Entry 6BM2 (X-ray diffraction, 3.40 A resolution); this record covers chains B and J of the 12 polymer chains in the assembly.

# Chain B
Protein: DNA-directed RNA polymerase II subunit RPB2
Organism: Saccharomyces cerevisiae (strain ATCC 204508 / S288c)
Notes: EC 2.7.7.6
UniProtKB: P08518 (RPB2_YEAST); residue numbers follow UniProt; this construct covers 1-1224
Sequence (1224 residues; numbered 1 to 1224; the number before each row is that of its first residue):
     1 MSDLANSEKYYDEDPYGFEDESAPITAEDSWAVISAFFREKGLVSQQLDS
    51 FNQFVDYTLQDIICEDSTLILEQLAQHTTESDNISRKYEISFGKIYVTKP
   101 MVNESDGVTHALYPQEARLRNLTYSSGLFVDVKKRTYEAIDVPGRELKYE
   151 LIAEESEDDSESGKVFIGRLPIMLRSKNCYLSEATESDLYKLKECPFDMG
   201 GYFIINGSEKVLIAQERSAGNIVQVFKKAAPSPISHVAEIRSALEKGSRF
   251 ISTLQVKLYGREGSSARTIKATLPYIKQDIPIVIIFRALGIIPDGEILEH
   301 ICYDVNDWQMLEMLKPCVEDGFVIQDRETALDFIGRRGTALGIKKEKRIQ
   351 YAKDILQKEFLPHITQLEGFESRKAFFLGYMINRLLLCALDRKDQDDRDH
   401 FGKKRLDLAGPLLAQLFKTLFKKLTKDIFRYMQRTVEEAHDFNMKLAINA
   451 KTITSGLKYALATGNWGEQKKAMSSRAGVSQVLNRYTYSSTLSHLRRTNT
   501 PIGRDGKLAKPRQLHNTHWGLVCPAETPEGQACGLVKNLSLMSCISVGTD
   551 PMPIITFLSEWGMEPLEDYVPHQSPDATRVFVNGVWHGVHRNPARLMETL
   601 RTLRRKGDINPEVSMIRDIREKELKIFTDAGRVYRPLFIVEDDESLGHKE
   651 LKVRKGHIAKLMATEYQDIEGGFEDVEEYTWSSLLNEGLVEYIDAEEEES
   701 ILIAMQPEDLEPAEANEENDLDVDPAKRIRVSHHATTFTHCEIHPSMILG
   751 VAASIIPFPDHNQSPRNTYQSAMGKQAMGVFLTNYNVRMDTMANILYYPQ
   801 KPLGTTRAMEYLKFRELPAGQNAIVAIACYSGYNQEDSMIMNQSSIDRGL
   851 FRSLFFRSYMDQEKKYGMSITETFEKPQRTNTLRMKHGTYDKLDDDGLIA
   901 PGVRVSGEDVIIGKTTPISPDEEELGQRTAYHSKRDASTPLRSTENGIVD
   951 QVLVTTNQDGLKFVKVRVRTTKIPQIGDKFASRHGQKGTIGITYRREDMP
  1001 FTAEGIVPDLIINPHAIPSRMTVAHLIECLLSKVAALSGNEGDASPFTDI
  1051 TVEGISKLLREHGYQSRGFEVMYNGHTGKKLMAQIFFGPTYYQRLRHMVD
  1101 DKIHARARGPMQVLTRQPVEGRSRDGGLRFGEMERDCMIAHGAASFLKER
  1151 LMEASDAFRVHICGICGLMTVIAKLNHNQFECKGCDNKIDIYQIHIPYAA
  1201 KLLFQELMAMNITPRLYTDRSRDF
Not modelled in the structure: 1-19, 71-88, 135-163, 244-250, 339-344, 436-445, 503-508, 669-677, 713-721, 919-928, 1221-1224
Bound ions: Zn2+: Cys1163, Cys1166

# Chain J
Protein: DNA-directed RNA polymerases I, II, and III subunit RPABC5
Organism: Saccharomyces cerevisiae (strain ATCC 204508 / S288c)
UniProtKB: P22139 (RPAB5_YEAST); numbering as in UniProt (aligned over 1-70)
Sequence (70 residues; numbered 1 to 70; the number before each row is that of its first residue):
     1 MIVPVRCFSCGKVVGDKWESYLNLLQEDELDEGTALSRLGLKRYCCRRMI
    51 LTHVDLIEKFLRYNPLEKRD
Not modelled in the structure: 66-70
Bound ions: Zn2+: Cys7, Cys10, Cys45, Cys46
Swiss-Prot annotation at these positions:
  - binding site (Zn(2+)): Cys7, Cys10, Cys45, Cys46
  - cross-link: Lys59 (Glycyl lysine isopeptide (Lys-Gly) (interchain with G-Cter in ubiquitin))

# How chain B and chain J interact
Pairs across the interface - 59 pairs, chain B then chain J:
  Glu186(B) - Arg62(J)  salt bridge
  Tyr190(B) - Lys59(J)
  Tyr190(B) - Arg62(J)
  Tyr190(B) - Tyr63(J)
  Lys193(B) - Pro65(J)
  Cys195(B) - Tyr63(J)
  Phe197(B) - Lys59(J)
  Val780(B) - Leu56(J)  hydrophobic
  Thr783(B) - Lys59(J)
  Thr783(B) - Phe60(J)
  Thr783(B) - Tyr63(J)
  Asn784(B) - Tyr63(J)  hydrogen bond (backbone-side chain)
  Tyr785(B) - Met1(J)
  Tyr785(B) - Phe60(J)  hydrophobic
  Tyr797(B) - Met1(J)
  Tyr798(B) - Ile2(J)
  Tyr798(B) - Pro4(J)  hydrophobic
  Pro799(B) - Met1(J)
  Gln800(B) - Met49(J)
  Gln800(B) - Thr52(J)
  Lys801(B) - Leu51(J)
  Lys801(B) - Thr52(J)  hydrogen bond (backbone-backbone)
  Lys801(B) - Val54(J)
  Leu803(B) - Thr52(J)
  Arg815(B) - Val54(J)
  Glu816(B) - Val54(J)
  Glu816(B) - Leu56(J)
  Asn822(B) - Arg48(J)  hydrogen bond (backbone-side chain)
  Asn822(B) - Thr52(J)
  Ile824(B) - Ser9(J)
  Ile824(B) - Arg48(J)
  Ser845(B) - Phe8(J)
  Arg848(B) - Cys7(J)
  Arg848(B) - Phe8(J)  hydrogen bond (side chain-backbone)
  Arg848(B) - Ser9(J)
  Arg848(B) - Cys10(J)  hydrogen bond (side chain-backbone)
  Arg848(B) - Gly11(J)
  Gly849(B) - Phe8(J)
  Leu850(B) - Phe8(J)  hydrophobic
  Arg996(B) - Ser9(J)
  Arg996(B) - Cys10(J)
  Ile1006(B) - Arg43(J)
  Ile1006(B) - Tyr44(J)  hydrophobic
  Val1007(B) - Ser9(J)
  Asp1009(B) - Phe8(J)
  Asp1009(B) - Ser9(J)  hydrogen bond
  Asp1009(B) - Arg48(J)  salt bridge
  Ala1035(B) - Leu51(J)
  Ala1036(B) - Arg47(J)
  Leu1037(B) - Tyr44(J)  hydrophobic
  Leu1037(B) - Arg47(J)  hydrogen bond (backbone-side chain)
  Ser1038(B) - Gly33(J)
  Gly1039(B) - Glu32(J)
  Gly1039(B) - Leu51(J)
  Asn1040(B) - Leu51(J)
  Tyr1064(B) - Tyr44(J)
  Glu1070(B) - Tyr44(J)  hydrogen bond
  Phe1087(B) - Tyr44(J)
  Pro1089(B) - Tyr44(J)
Also at the interface, not in a pair above, chain B (46 interface residues in all): Ser187, Lys191, Pro196, Val787, Leu796, Pro818, Gln821, Glu1004, Lys1033
Also at the interface, not in a pair above, chain J (28 interface residues in all): Leu36, Cys45, His53, Asn64

# In short
46 residues of chain B face 28 of chain J across their interface, with 8 hydrogen bonds and 2 salt bridges.
Polar contacts include Glu186(B)-Arg62(J), Asp1009(B)-Arg48(J) and Asn784(B)-Tyr63(J). Cys1163(B) and
Cys1166(B) coordinate Zn2+. UniProt lists 4 Zn2+-binding residues on chain J.
Chain B is DNA-directed RNA polymerase II subunit RPB2 and chain J is DNA-directed RNA polymerases I, II, and
III subunit RPABC5, both from Saccharomyces cerevisiae (strain ATCC 204508 / S288c); the structure, Pol II
elongation complex with an abasic lesion at i-1 position, was determined by X-ray diffraction, deposited
together with 6BLO, 6BLP, 6BM4 and 6BQF.
